Entry 5JUM (X-ray diffraction, 2.60 A resolution); this record covers chains A and T of the 3 polymer chains in the assembly.

[Chain A]
Molecule: DNA polymerase eta
Source organism: Homo sapiens
Notes: EC 2.7.7.7
UniProt: Q9Y253 (POLH_HUMAN); residue numbers follow UniProt; this construct covers 1-432
Sequence (435 residues; numbered -2 to 432; the number before each row is that of its first residue; numbers below 1 keep their minus sign (Gly-2 is residue -2)):
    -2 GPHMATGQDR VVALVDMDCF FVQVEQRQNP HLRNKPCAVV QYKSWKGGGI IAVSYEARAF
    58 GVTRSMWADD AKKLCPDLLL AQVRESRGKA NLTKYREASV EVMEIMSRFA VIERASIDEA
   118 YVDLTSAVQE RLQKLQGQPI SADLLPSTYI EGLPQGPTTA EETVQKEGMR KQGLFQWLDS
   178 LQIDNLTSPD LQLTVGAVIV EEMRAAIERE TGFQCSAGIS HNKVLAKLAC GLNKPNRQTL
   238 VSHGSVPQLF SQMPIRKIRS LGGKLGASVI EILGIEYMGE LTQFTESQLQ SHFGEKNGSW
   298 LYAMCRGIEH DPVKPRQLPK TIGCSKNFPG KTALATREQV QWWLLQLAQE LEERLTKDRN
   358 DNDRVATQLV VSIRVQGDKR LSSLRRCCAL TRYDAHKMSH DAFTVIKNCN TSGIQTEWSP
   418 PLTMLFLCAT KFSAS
Disordered / not traced: 155-159
Construct notes: expression tag (-2 to 0)
Bound ions: Ca2+ site 1: Asp13, Met14, Asp115 (together with 2'-deoxycytidine-5'-triphosphate); Ca2+ site 2: Asp13, Asp115, Glu116 (together with 2'-deoxycytidine-5'-triphosphate) (shared with 1 residue of chain P)
Residues lining bound ligands: 2'-deoxycytidine-5'-triphosphate (DCP): Asp13, Met14, Asp15, Cys16, Phe17, Phe18, Ile48, Ala49, Tyr52, Arg55, Arg61, Ile114, Asp115, Lys231
UniProt features mapped onto this chain:
  - binding site (Mg(2+)): Asp13, Met14, Asp115, Glu116
  - binding site (Mn(2+)): Asp13, Met14, Asp115, Glu116
  - binding site (a 2'-deoxyribonucleoside 5'-triphosphate): Arg61
Reported in the primary citation:
  - binding site for the 12-nt DNA strand (chain T): Tyr39, Ile48, Ser62, Met63, Trp64
  - binding site for 2'-deoxycytidine-5'-triphosphate: Arg61

[Chain T]
Molecule: 12-nt DNA strand
Sequence (12 nucleotides; each row starts with the number of its first residue):
     1 CATXATGACG CT
Disordered / not traced: 1
Modified residues: 4E9 (2'-deoxy-8-[(7-oxo-7H-benzo[de]anthracen-3-yl)amino]guanosine 5'-(dihydrogen phosphate)) at position 4

[Interface between chain A and chain T]
Residue-residue contacts - 36 pairs, chain A then chain T:
  Gln38(A) - 4E9_4(T)  hydrogen bond to the sugar
  Gln38(A) - DA5(T)  sugar contact
  Tyr39(A) - 4E9_4(T)  phosphate contact
  Tyr39(A) - DA5(T)  hydrogen bond to the phosphate
  Gly46(A) - 4E9_4(T)  base contact
  Ile48(A) - 4E9_4(T)  base contact
  Arg61(A) - 4E9_4(T)  base contact
  Ser62(A) - 4E9_4(T)  base contact
  Met63(A) - 4E9_4(T)  base contact
  Trp64(A) - DT3(T)  sugar contact
  Trp64(A) - 4E9_4(T)  base contact
  Lys86(A) - DT6(T)  salt bridge to the phosphate
  Leu89(A) - DA5(T)  phosphate contact
  Leu89(A) - DT6(T)  phosphate contact
  Arg93(A) - DT6(T)  salt bridge to the phosphate
  Arg93(A) - DG7(T)  salt bridge to the phosphate
  Lys293(A) - DG10(T)  phosphate contact
  Lys293(A) - DC11(T)  salt bridge to the phosphate
  Lys311(A) - DC9(T)  phosphate contact
  Arg313(A) - DC9(T)  salt bridge to the phosphate
  Pro316(A) - DA8(T)  phosphate contact
  Lys317(A) - DA8(T)  hydrogen bond to the phosphate
  Lys317(A) - DC9(T)  salt bridge to the phosphate
  Thr318(A) - DA8(T)  hydrogen bond to the phosphate
  Ile319(A) - DG7(T)  phosphate contact
  Gly320(A) - DT6(T)  sugar contact
  Gly320(A) - DG7(T)  hydrogen bond to the phosphate
  Cys321(A) - DT6(T)  phosphate contact
  Ser322(A) - DA5(T)  sugar contact
  Ser322(A) - DT6(T)  hydrogen bond to the phosphate
  Lys323(A) - DA5(T)  phosphate contact
  Asn324(A) - 4E9_4(T)  hydrogen bond to the phosphate
  Asn324(A) - DA5(T)  hydrogen bond to the phosphate
  Pro326(A) - DT3(T)  phosphate contact
  Pro326(A) - 4E9_4(T)  phosphate contact
  Arg351(A) - DG7(T)  salt bridge to the phosphate
Interface residues without a listed pair, chain A (27 interface residues in all): Ala87, Glu347

[Overview]
27 residues of chain A and 9 residues of chain T are in contact, with 8 hydrogen bonds and 7 salt bridges.
Among the polar pairs are Gln38(A)-4E9_4(T), Tyr39(A)-DA5(T) and Lys317(A)-DA8(T). The paper reports a binding
site for the 12-nt DNA strand (chain T) at Tyr39(A), Ile48(A) and Ser62(A) among others; a binding site for
2'-deoxycytidine-5'-triphosphate at Arg61(A).
Here chain A is DNA polymerase eta (Homo sapiens) and chain T is a 12-nt DNA strand. Entry 5JUM (Crystal
Structure of Human DNA Polymerase Eta Inserting dCTP Opposite N-(2'-deoxyguanosin-8- yl)-3-aminobenzanthrone
(C8-dG-ABA)) was determined by X-ray diffraction.
